PDB entry 7CKW | electron microscopy, 3.22 A resolution | chains A and B of the 5 polymer chains in the assembly

# Chain A
Name: Guanine nucleotide-binding protein G(s) subunit alpha isoforms short
Source organism: Homo sapiens
UniProt: P63092 (GNAS2_HUMAN); residue numbers follow UniProt; this construct covers 1-394
Amino-acid sequence (394 residues; row label = number of the first residue in the row):
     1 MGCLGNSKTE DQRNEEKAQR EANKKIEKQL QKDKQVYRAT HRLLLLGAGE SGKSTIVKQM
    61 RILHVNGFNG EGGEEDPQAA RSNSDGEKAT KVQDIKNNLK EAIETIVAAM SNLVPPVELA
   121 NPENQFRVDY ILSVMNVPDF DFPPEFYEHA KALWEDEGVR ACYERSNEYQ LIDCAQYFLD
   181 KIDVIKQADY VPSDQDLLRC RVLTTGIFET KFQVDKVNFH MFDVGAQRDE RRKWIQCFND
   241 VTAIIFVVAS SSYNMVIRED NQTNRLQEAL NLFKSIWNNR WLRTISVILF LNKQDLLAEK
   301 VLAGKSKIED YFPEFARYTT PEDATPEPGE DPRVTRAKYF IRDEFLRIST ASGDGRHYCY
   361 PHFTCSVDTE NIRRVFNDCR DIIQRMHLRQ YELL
Not modelled in the structure: 1-10, 64-204, 256-262
Construct notes: engineered mutation Thr205 (Ser in P63092), Ala226 (Gly in P63092), Ser366 (Ala in P63092)

# Chain B
Name: Guanine nucleotide-binding protein G(I)/G(S)/G(T) subunit beta-1
Source organism: Homo sapiens
UniProt: P62873 (GBB1_HUMAN); residue numbers follow UniProt; this construct covers 2-340
Amino-acid sequence (356 residues; numbered -15 to 340; the number before each row is that of its first residue; numbers below 1 keep their minus sign (Met-15 is residue -15)):
   -15 MHHHHLEVLF QGPGSSGSEL DQLRQEAEQL KNQIRDARKA CADATLSQIT NNIDPVGRIQ
    45 MRTRRTLRGH LAKIYAMHWG TDSRLLVSAS QDGKLIIWDS YTTNKVHAIP LRSSWVMTCA
   105 YAPSGNYVAC GGLDNICSIY NLKTREGNVR VSRELAGHTG YLSCCRFLDD NQIVTSSGDT
   165 TCALWDIETG QQTTTFTGHT GDVMSLSLAP DTRLFVSGAC DASAKLWDVR EGMCRQTFTG
   225 HESDINAICF FPNGNAFATG SDDATCRLFD LRADQELMTY SHDNIICGIT SVSFSKSGRL
   285 LLAGYDDFNC NVWDALKADR AGVLAGHDNR VSCLGVTDDG MAVATGSWDS FLKIWN
Not modelled in the structure: -15 to 0
Construct notes: initiating methionine (-15); expression tag (-14 to 1)
Curated features (UniProtKB/Swiss-Prot):
  - modified residue: Ser2 (N-acetylserine), His266 (Phosphohistidine)
  - natural variant: Leu30 (L30F: In MRD42; uncertain significance), Arg52 (R52G: In MRD42), Gly64 (G64V: In MRD42), Asp76 (D76E: In MRD42; D76G: In MRD42), Gly77 (G77S: In MRD42), Lys78 (K78R: In MRD42), Ile80 (I80N: In MRD42; I80T: In MRD42), His91 (H91R: In MRD42; uncertain significance), Ala92 (A92T: In MRD42), Pro94 (P94S: In MRD42), Leu95 (L95P: In MRD42), Arg96 (R96L: In MRD42), 5 further natural variant entries in UniProt

# Chain A / chain B interface
Contacting residue pairs (73; chain A residue first):
  Gln19(A) with Arg68(B), hydrogen bond; Asp83(B); Thr86(B), hydrogen bond; Asn88(B), hydrogen bond
  Asn23(A) with Thr87(B); Asn88(B); Lys89(B), hydrogen bond (side chain-backbone)
  Ile26(A) with Lys89(B); Ala92(B), hydrophobic
  Glu27(A) with Lys89(B)
  Leu30(A) with Gly53(B); Leu55(B); Lys78(B); Ile80(B), hydrophobic; Lys89(B)
  Asp33(A) with Leu55(B); Lys78(B)
  Lys34(A) with Leu55(B)
  Tyr37(A) with Leu55(B); Ala56(B)
  Arg42(A) with Trp99(B)
  Phe208(A) with Leu117(B); Asp118(B); Asn119(B)
  Phe222(A) with Trp99(B), hydrophobic; Leu117(B), hydrophobic
  Val224(A) with Leu117(B), hydrophobic
  Ala226(A) with Asn119(B); Thr143(B)
  Gln227(A) with Leu117(B), hydrogen bond (side chain-backbone); Asn119(B), hydrogen bond; Thr143(B); Gly144(B); Tyr145(B), hydrogen bond (side chain-backbone)
  Arg228(A) with Gly162(B), hydrogen bond (side chain-backbone); Asp163(B); Thr164(B); Gly185(B); Asp186(B), salt bridge
  Glu230(A) with Gly185(B); Asp186(B), hydrogen bond (side chain-backbone)
  Arg232(A) with Asp186(B), salt bridge; Cys204(B); Asp228(B), salt bridge
  Lys233(A) with Tyr59(B); Tyr145(B); Asp186(B); Met188(B); Cys204(B); Asp228(B), salt bridge; Asn230(B), hydrogen bond; Asp246(B), salt bridge
  Trp234(A) with Leu117(B), hydrophobic; Tyr145(B)
  Gln236(A) with Tyr59(B); Arg314(B), hydrogen bond; Trp332(B)
  Cys237(A) with Lys57(B), hydrogen bond (backbone-side chain); Tyr59(B), hydrophobic; Gln75(B); Trp99(B), hydrogen bond (backbone-side chain); Met101(B), hydrophobic; Leu117(B), hydrophobic
  Phe238(A) with Trp99(B); Leu117(B), hydrophobic
  Asn239(A) with Lys57(B); Trp332(B)
  Asp240(A) with Lys57(B)
  Arg280(A) with Cys271(B); Asp290(B), hydrogen bond (side chain-backbone)
  Trp281(A) with Asp290(B); Arg314(B); Trp332(B), hydrophobic
Also at the interface, not in a pair above, chain A (31 interface residues in all): Arg20, Ala22, Glu209, His220, Val241
Also at the interface, not in a pair above, chain B (43 interface residues in all): Asp76, His91, Ser98, Thr184, Phe292, Asn313

# Summary
31 residues of chain A and 43 residues of chain B are in contact; the contacts include 14 hydrogen bonds and 5
salt bridges. Among the polar pairs are Arg228(A)-Asp186(B), Arg232(A)-Asp186(B) and Arg232(A)-Asp228(B).
Chain A is Guanine nucleotide-binding protein G(s) subunit alpha isoforms short and chain B is Guanine
nucleotide-binding protein G(I)/G(S)/G(T) subunit beta-1, both from Homo sapiens; the structure, Cryo-EM
structure of Fenoldopam bound dopamine receptor DRD1-Gs signaling complex, was determined by electron
microscopy together with 7CKX, 7CKY, 7CKZ and 7CRH from the same study.
